6W4S - chains H and L of the 3 polymer chains in the assembly; structure by electron microscopy, 3.20 A resolution.

# Chain H
Protein: Fab45D8 Heavy Chain
Organism: Mus musculus
Sequence (220 residues; each row starts with the number of its first residue):
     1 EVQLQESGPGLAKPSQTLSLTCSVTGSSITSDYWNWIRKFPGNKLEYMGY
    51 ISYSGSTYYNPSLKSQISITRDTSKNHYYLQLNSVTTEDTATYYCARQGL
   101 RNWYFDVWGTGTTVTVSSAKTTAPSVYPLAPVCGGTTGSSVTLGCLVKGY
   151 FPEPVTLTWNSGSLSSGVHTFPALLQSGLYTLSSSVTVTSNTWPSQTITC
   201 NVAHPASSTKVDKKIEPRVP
Unresolved in the structure: 119-220
Disulfide bonds: Cys-22/Cys-95

# Chain L
Protein: Fab45D8 Light Chain
Organism: Mus musculus
Sequence (218 residues; numbered 1 to 218; the number before each row is that of its first residue):
     1 DIVLTQSPASLPVSLGQRATISCRASKSVSASAYSYMHWYQQKPGQPPKP
    51 LIYLASNLESGVPARFSGSGSGTDFTLNIHPVEEEDAATYYCQHNRELPY
   101 TFGGGTKLEIKRADAAPTVSIFPPSSEQLTSGGASVVCFLNNFYPKDINV
   151 KWKIDGSERQNGVLNSWTDQDSKDSTYSMSSTLTLTKDEYERHNSYTCEA
   201 THKTSTSPIVKSFNRNEC
Unresolved in the structure: 112-218
Disulfide bonds: Cys-23/Cys-92

# Interface between chain H and chain L
Pairs across the interface (25):
  Lys-39(H) with Gln-42(L); Tyr-91(L)
  Asn-43(H) with Tyr-91(L), hydrogen bond (backbone-side chain)
  Leu-45(H) with Tyr-91(L); Phe-102(L), hydrophobic
  Tyr-47(H) with Tyr-100(L)
  Tyr-58(H) with Leu-98(L), hydrophobic; Pro-99(L)
  Asn-60(H) with Pro-99(L)
  Gln-98(H) with Asn-95(L); Tyr-100(L), hydrogen bond
  Asn-102(H) with Tyr-53(L); Leu-54(L)
  Trp-103(H) with Tyr-36(L); His-38(L), hydrogen bond (backbone-side chain); Asn-95(L), hydrogen bond (backbone-side chain); Tyr-100(L)
  Tyr-104(H) with His-38(L); Tyr-40(L); Pro-50(L), hydrophobic; Tyr-53(L), hydrophobic
  Phe-105(H) with Tyr-40(L), hydrogen bond (backbone-side chain); Phe-102(L), hydrophobic
  Asp-106(H) with Pro-50(L)
  Gly-109(H) with Pro-47(L)
Other interface residues (no listed pair), chain H (19 interface residues in all): Ile-37, Glu-46, Tyr-50, Tyr-94, Trp-108, Thr-110
Other interface residues (no listed pair), chain L (17 interface residues in all): Pro-48, Gln-93, Gly-104

# Summary
Chain H and chain L form an interface of 19 and 17 residues respectively; the contacts include 5 hydrogen
bonds. Polar pairs include Asn-43(H)/Tyr-91(L), Gln-98(H)/Tyr-100(L) and Trp-103(H)/His-38(L).
Here chain H is Fab45D8 Heavy Chain and chain L is Fab45D8 Light Chain, both from Mus musculus. Entry 6W4S
(Structure of apo human ferroportin in lipid nanodisc) was determined by electron microscopy together with
6W4V and 6WBV from the same study.
